8RMF - chains D and I of the 9 polymer chains in the assembly; structure by electron microscopy, 2.33 A resolution.

Chain D:
Molecule: Isoform 1 of Iron-sulfur cluster assembly enzyme ISCU
Organism: Homo sapiens
UniProt: Q9H1K1 (ISCU_HUMAN); residue numbers follow UniProt; this construct covers 35-167
Amino-acid sequence (143 residues; row label = number of the first residue in the row):
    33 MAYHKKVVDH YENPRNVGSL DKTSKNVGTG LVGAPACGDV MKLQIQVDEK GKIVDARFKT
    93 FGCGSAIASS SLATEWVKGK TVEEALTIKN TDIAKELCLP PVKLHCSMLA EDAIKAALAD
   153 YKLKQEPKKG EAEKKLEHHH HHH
Unresolved in the structure: 33-34, 158-175
Sequence notes: initiating methionine (33); expression tag (34, 168-175)
Swiss-Prot annotation at these positions:
  - active site (Cysteine persulfide intermediate): Cys69, Cys138
  - binding site (Zn(2+)): Asp71, Cys95, Cys138
  - site: Tyr35 (Mediates ISCU dimerization and de novo [2Fe-2S] cluster assembly)
  - modified residue (Cysteine persulfide): Cys69, Cys138
  - mutagenesis: Tyr35 (Y35A: Does not affect mitochondrial localization. Loss of iron-sulfur cluster biogenesis. Does not affect reductive cleavage of the ISCU2-bound-persulfide by FDX2), Cys69 (C69A: Does not affect ISC complex formation. Does not affect the unstimulated cysteine desulfurase activity in the absence of FXN ...), Asp71 (D71A: Stabilizes the D-state; D71V: Stabilizes the S-state), Cys95 (C95A: Does not affect ISC complex formation. Does not affect the unstimulated cysteine desulfurase activity in the absence of FXN ...), Asn122 (N122A: Stabilizes the S-state), Cys130 (C130S: Does not affect the unstimulated cysteine desulfurase activity in the absence of FXN. Does not affect the cysteine desulfurase activity in the presence of FXN ...), His137 (H137A: Stabilizes the D-state), Cys138 (C138A: Does not affect ISC complex formation. Does not affect the unstimulated cysteine desulfurase activity in the absence of FXN ...), Met140 (M140I: Does not affect the SDA complex formation. Abolishes desulfurase activity of SDA complex when zinc ion is bound. Activated by FXN when component of SDAU complex ...)
Metal / ion sites: Fe2+: Asp71, Cys95, His137 (shared with 1 residue of chain A)
Reported in the primary citation:
  - Fe2+ coordination: Asp71, Cys95, His137

Chain I:
Molecule: Ferredoxin-2, mitochondrial
Organism: Homo sapiens
UniProt: Q6P4F2 (FDX2_HUMAN); residue numbers follow UniProt; this construct covers 68-186
Amino-acid sequence (121 residues; row label = number of the first residue in the row):
    66 MASDVVNVVF VDRSGQRIPV SGRVGDNVLH LAQRHGVDLE GACEASLACS TCHVYVSEDH
   126 LDLLPPPEER EDDMLDMAPL LQENSRLGCQ IVLTPELEGA EFTLPKITRN FYVDGHVPKP
   186 H
Unresolved in the structure: 66-68
Sequence notes: initiating methionine (66); expression tag (67); conflict Ser68 (Gly in Q6P4F2)
Swiss-Prot annotation at these positions:
  - binding site ([2Fe-2S] cluster): Cys114
Metal / ion sites: 2Fe-2S cluster Fe: Cys108, Cys114, Cys117, Cys154
Residues lining bound ligands: 2Fe-2S cluster (FES): Leu94, Gly106, Ala107, Cys108, Glu109, Ala110, Leu112, Ala113, Cys114, Ser115, Thr116, Cys117, Leu152, Cys154
Reported in the primary citation:
  - mutagenesis - D137A/D138A, N175A: decreased catalytic activity
  - mutagenesis - H186DEL: increased catalytic activity on [2Fe-2S] cluster synthesis

Interface between chain D and chain I:
Pairs across the interface - 10 pairs, chain D then chain I:
  Pro67(D) - Glu109(I)
  Pro67(D) - Lys184(I)
  Pro67(D) - His186(I)
  Ala68(D) - Ala107(I)
  Ala68(D) - His186(I)
  Pro133(D) - Ser111(I)
  Pro133(D) - Ala113(I)
  Val134(D) - Ala113(I)  hydrophobic
  Leu136(D) - Ser111(I)
  Met140(D) - Ser111(I)
Interface residues without a listed pair, chain I (8 interface residues in all): Leu112, Arg135

Overview:
Chain D and chain I form an interface of 6 and 8 residues respectively. Bound to chain I: 2Fe-2S cluster. From
the paper: D137A/D138A and N175A of chain I reduce catalytic activity; Fe2+ coordination by Asp71(D), Cys95(D)
and His137(D).
Chain D is Isoform 1 of Iron-sulfur cluster assembly enzyme ISCU and chain I is Ferredoxin-2, mitochondrial,
both from Homo sapiens; the structure, Structure of the core ISC complex under turnover conditions (FDX2-bound
in proximal conformation), was determined by electron microscopy (same publication as 8RMC, 8RMD, 8RME and
8RMG).
